PDB entry 2Q5J | X-ray diffraction, 3.20 A resolution | chains A and B

[Chain A (and B)]
Name: Phenylpyruvate decarboxylase
Organism: Azospirillum brasilense
Notes: EC 4.1.1.43; chain B of this document is another copy of the same molecule, construct and numbering; everything in this record applies to it too
UniProtKB: P51852 (DCIP_AZOBR); residue numbers follow UniProt; this construct covers 1-545
Sequence (565 residues; row label = number of the first residue in the row; numbers below 1 keep their minus sign (Met-19 is residue -19)):
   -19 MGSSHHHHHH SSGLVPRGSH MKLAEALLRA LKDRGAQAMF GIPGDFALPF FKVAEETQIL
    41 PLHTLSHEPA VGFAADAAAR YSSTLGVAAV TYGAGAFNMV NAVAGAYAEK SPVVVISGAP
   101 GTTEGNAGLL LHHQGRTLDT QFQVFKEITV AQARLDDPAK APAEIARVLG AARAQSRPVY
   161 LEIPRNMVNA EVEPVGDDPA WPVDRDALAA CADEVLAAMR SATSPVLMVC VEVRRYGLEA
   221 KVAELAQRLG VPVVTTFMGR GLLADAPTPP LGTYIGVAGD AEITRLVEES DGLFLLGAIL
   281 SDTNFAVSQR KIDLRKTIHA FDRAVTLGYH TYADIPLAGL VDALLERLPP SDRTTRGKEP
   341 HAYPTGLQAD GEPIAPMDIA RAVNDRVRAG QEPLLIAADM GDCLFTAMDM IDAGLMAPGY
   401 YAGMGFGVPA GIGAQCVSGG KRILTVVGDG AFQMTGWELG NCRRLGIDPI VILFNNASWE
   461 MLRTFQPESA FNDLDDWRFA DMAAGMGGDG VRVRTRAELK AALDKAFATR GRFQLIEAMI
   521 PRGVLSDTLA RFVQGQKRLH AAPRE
Disordered / not traced: -19 to 0, 105-119, 539-545 (chain B: -19 to 0, 111-118, 539-545)
Construct notes: expression tag (-19 to 0, 155)
Metal / ion sites: Mg2+: Asp429, Asn456, Ser458 (together with 3-deaza-thdp)
Small-molecule neighbours:
  - 3-deaza-thdp (TPW; 2-{4-[(4-amino-2-methylpyrimidin-5-yl)methyl]-3-methylthiophen-2-yl}ethyl trihydrogen diphosphate), molecule 1: Ile22, Pro23, Gly24, Glu48, Thr71, Ala74, Gly75, Asn78
  - 3-deaza-thdp (TPW), molecule 2: Met380, Gly381, Asp382, Cys383, Ala402, Gly403, Met404, Gly428, Asp429, Gly430, Ala431, Met434, Asn456, Ser458, Trp459, Glu460, Met461, Leu462
Swiss-Prot annotation at these positions:
  - binding site (thiamine diphosphate): Glu48
  - binding site (Mg(2+)): Asp429, Asn456

[Chain A / chain B interface]
Pairs across the interface (102):
  Pro23(A) with Trp459(B); Leu462(B), hydrophobic; Asn472(B)
  Gly24(A) with Leu462(B)
  Asp25(A) with Leu462(B)
  Leu28(A) with Leu462(B), hydrophobic; Phe465(B), hydrophobic; Gln466(B), hydrogen bond (backbone-side chain); Phe471(B), hydrophobic
  Pro29(A) with Gln466(B)
  Phe31(A) with Phe471(B), hydrophobic
  Lys32(A) with Gln466(B); Glu468(B), salt bridge; Phe471(B)
  Glu35(A) with Ser469(B); Ala470(B), hydrogen bond (side chain-backbone); Phe471(B), hydrogen bond (side chain-backbone)
  Leu42(A) with Phe471(B), hydrophobic
  Thr44(A) with Trp459(B)
  Leu45(A) with Trp459(B)
  Ser46(A) with Gln433(B), hydrogen bond; Met434(B); Trp477(B)
  His47(A) with Met434(B), hydrogen bond (side chain-backbone); Thr435(B)
  Glu48(A) with Met434(B)
  Ala74(A) with Asn81(B); Tyr401(B); Gly403(B)
  Phe77(A) with Asn81(B); Tyr401(B)
  Asn78(A) with Asn81(B)
  Asn81(A) with Ala74(B); Phe77(B); Asn78(B), hydrogen bond
  Tyr87(A) with Leu110(B)
  Ala88(A) with Leu109(B), hydrophobic
  Glu104(A) with Arg290(B)
  Thr120(A) with Glu127(B)
  Gln123(A) with Glu127(B)
  Val124(A) with Val124(B), hydrophobic
  Arg157(A) with Leu110(B)
  Ser281(A) with Ala107(B), hydrogen bond (side chain-backbone)
  Asp282(A) with Asn106(B)
  Gln289(A) with Asn106(B), hydrogen bond
  Arg290(A) with Thr103(B), hydrogen bond (side chain-backbone); Glu104(B)
  Asp302(A) with Leu110(B)
  Tyr401(A) with Ala74(B); Phe77(B)
  Gly403(A) with Ala74(B)
  Gln433(A) with Ser46(B), hydrogen bond
  Met434(A) with Ser46(B); His47(B); Glu48(B)
  Trp437(A) with Trp437(B); Trp477(B)
  Gly440(A) with Trp477(B)
  Asn441(A) with Trp477(B)
  Arg443(A) with Asp475(B)
  Arg444(A) with Asp475(B), salt bridge
  Trp459(A) with Ile22(B), hydrophobic; Pro23(B); Leu45(B)
  Leu462(A) with Pro23(B); Gly24(B); Asp25(B); Leu28(B)
  Phe465(A) with Asp25(B); Leu28(B), hydrophobic
  Gln466(A) with Leu28(B), hydrogen bond (side chain-backbone); Pro29(B); Lys32(B)
  Glu468(A) with Lys32(B), salt bridge
  Ser469(A) with Glu35(B)
  Ala470(A) with Glu35(B), hydrogen bond (backbone-side chain)
  Phe471(A) with Pro23(B), hydrophobic; Leu28(B), hydrophobic; Phe31(B), hydrophobic; Glu35(B), hydrogen bond (backbone-side chain)
  Asp475(A) with Gly440(B); Arg443(B); Arg444(B)
  Asp476(A) with Arg443(B), hydrogen bond (backbone-side chain); Gly485(B)
  Trp477(A) with Ser46(B); Trp437(B); Gly440(B); Asn441(B); Gly485(B); Met486(B), hydrophobic
  Arg478(A) with Arg443(B); Ala484(B), hydrogen bond (side chain-backbone); Gly485(B), hydrogen bond (backbone-backbone); Gly487(B)
  Met482(A) with Met482(B); Gly485(B); Met486(B), hydrophobic
  Gly485(A) with Trp477(B); Arg478(B), hydrogen bond (backbone-backbone); Met482(B)
  Met486(A) with Met482(B), hydrophobic
Interface residues without a listed pair, chain A (65 interface residues in all): Ile22, Pro49, Gly73, Ala84, Glu127, Ile128, Thr283, Gly430, Asn472, Asp473, Asp481
Interface residues without a listed pair, chain B (66 interface residues in all): Leu42, Thr44, Pro49, Gly73, Ala84, Gly105, Gly108, Asp119, Thr120, Gln123, Ala402, Gly430, Asp481

[In short]
Chain A and chain B form an interface of 65 and 66 residues respectively; the contacts include 17 hydrogen
bonds and 3 salt bridges. Polar contacts include Lys32(A)-Glu468(B), Arg444(A)-Asp475(B) and
Leu28(A)-Gln466(B). Ligands of chain A: 3-deaza-thdp.
Both chains are Phenylpyruvate decarboxylase (Azospirillum brasilense). Entry 2Q5J (X-ray structure of
phenylpyruvate decarboxylase in complex with 3-deaza-ThDP) was determined by X-ray diffraction together with
2Q5L, 2Q5O and 2Q5Q from the same study.
